3KYH - chains B and C of the 4 polymer chains in the assembly; structure by X-ray diffraction, 3.00 A resolution.

Chain B:
Name: mRNA-capping enzyme subunit beta
Source organism: Saccharomyces cerevisiae
Notes: EC 3.1.3.33; fragment: Triphosphatase domain
UniProtKB: O13297 (CET1_YEAST); residue numbers follow UniProt; this construct covers 241-549
Sequence (310 residues; row label = number of the first residue in the row):
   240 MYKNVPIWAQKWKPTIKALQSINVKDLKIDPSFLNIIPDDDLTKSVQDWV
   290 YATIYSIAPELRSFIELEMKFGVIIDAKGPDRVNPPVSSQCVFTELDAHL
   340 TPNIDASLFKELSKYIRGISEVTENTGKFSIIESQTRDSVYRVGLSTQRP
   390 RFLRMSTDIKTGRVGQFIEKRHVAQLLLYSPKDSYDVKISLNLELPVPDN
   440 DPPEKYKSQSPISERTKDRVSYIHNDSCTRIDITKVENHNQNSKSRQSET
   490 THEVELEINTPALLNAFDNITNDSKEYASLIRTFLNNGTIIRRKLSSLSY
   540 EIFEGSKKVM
Unresolved in the structure: 240-244, 262-267, 384-388, 479-486, 540-549
Sequence notes: initiating methionine (240)

Chain C:
Name: mRNA-capping enzyme subunit alpha
Source organism: Saccharomyces cerevisiae
Notes: EC 2.7.7.50
UniProtKB: Q01159 (MCE1_YEAST); numbering as in UniProt (aligned over 1-459)
Sequence (461 residues; each row starts with the number of its first residue; numbers below 1 keep their minus sign (Ser-1 is residue -1)):
    -1 SLMVLAMESRVAPEIPGLIQPGNVTQDLKMMVCKLLNSPKPTKTFPGSQP
    49 VSFQHSDVEEKLLAHDYYVCEKTDGLRVLMFIVINPVTGEQGCFMIDREN
    99 NYYLVNGFRFPRLPQKKKEELLETLQDGTLLDGELVIQTNPMTKLQELRY
   149 LMFDCLAINGRCLTQSPTSSRLAHLGKEFFKPYFDLRAAYPNRCTTFPFK
   199 ISMKHMDFSYQLVKVAKSLDKLPHLSDGLIFTPVKAPYTAGGKDSLLLKW
   249 KPEQENTVDFKLILDIPMVEDPSLPKDDRNRWYYNYDVKPVFSLYVWQGG
   299 ADVNSRLKHFDQPFDRKEFEILERTYRKFAELSVSDEEWQNLKNLEQPLN
   349 GRIVECAKNQETGAWEMLRFRDDKLNGNHTSVVQKVLESINDSVSLEDLE
   399 EIVGDIKRCWDERRANMAGGSGRPLPSQSQNATLSTSKPVHSQPPSNDKE
   449 PKYVDEDDWSD
Unresolved in the structure: -1 to 10, 266-283, 416-459
Sequence notes: expression tag (-1 to 0)

How chain B and chain C interact:
Residue-residue contacts (44; chain B residue first):
  Ile246(B) with Glu344(C); Pro346(C); Leu347(C)
  Trp247(B) with Trp337(C), hydrophobic; Leu340(C); Lys341(C); Glu344(C); Leu347(C), hydrogen bond (backbone-backbone); Asn348(C)
  Ala248(B) with Phe312(C); Asn348(C)
  Gln249(B) with Gln310(C), hydrogen bond; Pro311(C), hydrogen bond (side chain-backbone); Pro346(C); Leu347(C), hydrogen bond (backbone-backbone); Asn348(C), hydrogen bond (backbone-backbone)
  Lys250(B) with His307(C), hydrogen bond; Gln310(C); Asp313(C), salt bridge; Glu316(C); Pro346(C); Asn348(C)
  Trp251(B) with Arg304(C), hydrogen bond (backbone-side chain); Gln345(C); Pro346(C); Gly349(C); Arg350(C); Asp370(C)
  Lys252(B) with His307(C), hydrogen bond (side chain-backbone); Phe308(C); Gln310(C), hydrogen bond
  Pro253(B) with Gln345(C); Pro346(C)
  Thr254(B) with Arg304(C), hydrogen bond; Leu373(C)
  Lys256(B) with Asp370(C); Asp371(C)
  Ala257(B) with Asp371(C); Lys372(C); Leu373(C)
  Ser260(B) with Leu373(C)
  Ile261(B) with Trp295(C); Val301(C), hydrophobic; Leu373(C)
Interface residues without a listed pair, chain C (26 interface residues in all): Leu262, Asn374

Overview:
Chain B and chain C form an interface of 13 and 26 residues respectively; the contacts include 10 hydrogen
bonds and 1 salt bridge. Polar pairs include Lys250(B)-Asp313(C), Gln249(B)-Gln310(C) and Gln249(B)-Pro311(C).
Chain B is mRNA-capping enzyme subunit beta and chain C is mRNA-capping enzyme subunit alpha, both from
Saccharomyces cerevisiae; the structure, Saccharomyces cerevisiae Cet1-Ceg1 capping apparatus, was determined
by X-ray diffraction.
